Entry 7TR8 (electron microscopy, 3.60 A resolution); this record covers chains P and R of the 17 polymer chains in the assembly.

== Chain P ==
Protein: Cas5a
Organism: Pyrococcus furiosus DSM 3638
UniProt: A0A5C0XNV9 (A0A5C0XNV9_PYRFU); aligned to UniProt positions 1-256 over residues 1-256 (the alignment contains insertions or deletions, so no single offset holds)
Sequence (256 residues; row label = number of the first residue in the row):
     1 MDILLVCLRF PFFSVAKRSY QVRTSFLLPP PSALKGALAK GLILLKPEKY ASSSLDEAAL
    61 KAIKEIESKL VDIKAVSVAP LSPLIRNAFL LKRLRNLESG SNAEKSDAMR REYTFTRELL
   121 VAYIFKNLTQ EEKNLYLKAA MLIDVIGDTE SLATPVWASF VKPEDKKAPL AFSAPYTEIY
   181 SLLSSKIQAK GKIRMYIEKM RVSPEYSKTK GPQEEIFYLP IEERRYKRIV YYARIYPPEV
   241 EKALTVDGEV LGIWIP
Not modelled in the structure: 183-193, 208-212

== Chain R ==
Molecule: crRNA
Organism: Escherichia coli
Sequence (45 nucleotides; each row starts with the number of its first residue):
     1 AUUGAAAGAG UGCUUCCCCA AACCCUUAAC UGGUUGUAAC AGUUG

== Chain P / chain R interface ==
Contacting residue pairs (46):
  Ser14(P) with G4(R), phosphate contact
  Val15(P) with U3(R), base contact; G4(R), phosphate contact
  Ala16(P) with U3(R), hydrogen bond to the base; G4(R), hydrogen bond to the phosphate
  Lys17(P) with U3(R), base contact
  Arg18(P) with U3(R), base contact
  Arg23(P) with U3(R), sugar contact
  Phe26(P) with U3(R), base contact
  Ser32(P) with U2(R), sugar contact
  Ala33(P) with U2(R), base contact
  Gly36(P) with A1(R), sugar contact; U2(R), sugar contact
  Ala37(P) with U2(R), base contact
  Lys40(P) with A1(R), base contact; U2(R), base contact
  Ile43(P) with A1(R), base contact
  Leu55(P) with A1(R), base contact
  Ala59(P) with A1(R), sugar contact
  Leu90(P) with A9(R), phosphate contact
  Leu91(P) with A9(R), phosphate contact
  Lys92(P) with A7(R), hydrogen bond to the sugar; G8(R), sugar contact; A9(R), hydrogen bond to the phosphate; G10(R), base contact
  Arg93(P) with A7(R), hydrogen bond to the sugar
  Leu94(P) with A6(R), base contact; A7(R), hydrogen bond to the base
  Asn96(P) with A6(R), base contact
  Leu97(P) with A6(R), base contact
  Ala108(P) with A9(R), base contact
  Arg111(P) with G4(R), salt bridge to the phosphate
  Val145(P) with U2(R), hydrogen bond to the base
  Ile146(P) with U2(R), base contact
  Gly147(P) with U2(R), hydrogen bond to the base; G4(R), sugar contact
  Asp148(P) with G4(R), phosphate contact; A5(R), phosphate contact
  Thr149(P) with A5(R), hydrogen bond to the phosphate; A6(R), phosphate contact
  Arg201(P) with U3(R), salt bridge to the phosphate
  Pro204(P) with U3(R), phosphate contact
  Glu205(P) with G4(R), hydrogen bond to the base
  Tyr206(P) with A1(R), hydrogen bond to the phosphate; U2(R), hydrogen bond to the phosphate; G4(R), base contact
Interface residues without a listed pair, chain P (36 interface residues in all): Ala39, Met200, Glu214

== Summary ==
36 residues of chain P face 10 of chain R across their interface, with 12 hydrogen bonds and 2 salt bridges.
Polar pairs include Ala16(P)-U3(R), Leu94(P)-A7(R) and Val145(P)-U2(R).
Chain P is Cas5a (Pyrococcus furiosus DSM 3638) and chain R is crRNA (Escherichia coli); the structure,
Cascade complex from type I-A CRISPR-Cas system, was determined by electron microscopy, deposited together
with 7TR6, 7TR9 and 7TRA.
